2QRM - chain A; structure by X-ray diffraction, 1.90 A resolution.

== Chain A ==
Protein: Glycogen phosphorylase, muscle form
Source organism: Oryctolagus cuniculus
Notes: EC 2.4.1.1
UniProt: P00489 (PYGM_RABIT); residues 1-842 here correspond to UniProt positions 2-843 (UniProt number = residue number + 1)
Chain sequence (842 residues; row label = number of the first residue in the row):
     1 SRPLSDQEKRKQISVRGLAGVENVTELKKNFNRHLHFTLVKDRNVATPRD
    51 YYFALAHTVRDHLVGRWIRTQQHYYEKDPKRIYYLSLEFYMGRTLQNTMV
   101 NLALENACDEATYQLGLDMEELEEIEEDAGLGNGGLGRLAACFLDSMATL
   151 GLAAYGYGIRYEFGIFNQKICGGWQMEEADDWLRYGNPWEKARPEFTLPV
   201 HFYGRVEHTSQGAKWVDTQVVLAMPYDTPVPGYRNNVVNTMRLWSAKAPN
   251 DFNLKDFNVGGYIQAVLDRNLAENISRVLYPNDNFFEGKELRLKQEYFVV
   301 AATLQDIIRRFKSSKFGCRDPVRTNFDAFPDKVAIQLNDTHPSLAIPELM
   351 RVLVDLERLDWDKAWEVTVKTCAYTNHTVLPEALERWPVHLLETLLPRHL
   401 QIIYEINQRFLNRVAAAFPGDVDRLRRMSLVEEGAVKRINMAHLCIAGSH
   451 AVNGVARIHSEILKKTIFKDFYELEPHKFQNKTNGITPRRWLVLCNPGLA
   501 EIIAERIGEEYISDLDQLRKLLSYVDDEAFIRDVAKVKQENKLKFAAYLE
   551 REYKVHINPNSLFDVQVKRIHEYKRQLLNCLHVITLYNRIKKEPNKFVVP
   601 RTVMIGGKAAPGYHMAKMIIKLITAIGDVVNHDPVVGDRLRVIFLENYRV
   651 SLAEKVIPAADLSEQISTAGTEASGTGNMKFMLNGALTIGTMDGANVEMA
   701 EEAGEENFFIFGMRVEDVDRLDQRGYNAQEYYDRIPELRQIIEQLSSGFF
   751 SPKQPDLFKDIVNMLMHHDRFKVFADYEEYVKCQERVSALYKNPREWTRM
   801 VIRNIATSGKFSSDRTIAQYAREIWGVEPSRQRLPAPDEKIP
Not modelled in the structure: 1-11, 255-260, 315-323, 837-842
Modified / non-standard residues: K680 ((2S)-2-amino-6-[[3-hydroxy-2-methyl-5-(phosphonooxymethyl)pyridin-4-yl]methylideneamino]hexanoic acid; LLP)
Small-molecule neighbours: M09 ((3S,5R,7R,8S,9S,10R)-7-(hydroxymethyl)-3-(4-nitrophenyl)-1,6-dioxa-2-azaspiro[4.5]decane-8,9,10-triol): E88, N133, G135, L136, L139, N282, D283, N284, F285, R292, H341, H377, V455, N484, Y573, E672, A673, S674, G675, T676
Curated features (UniProtKB/Swiss-Prot):
  - binding site (AMP): D42, Y75, R309 to C318
  - site: C108 (Involved in the association of subunits), C142 (Involved in the association of subunits), Y155 (Can be labeled by an AMP analog)
  - modified residue: S1 (N-acetylserine), S14 (Phosphoserine), Y203 (Phosphotyrosine), Y226 (Phosphotyrosine), S429 (Phosphoserine), Y472 (Phosphotyrosine), S513 (Phosphoserine), K680 (N6-(pyridoxal phosphate)lysine), S746 (Phosphoserine), S747 (Phosphoserine)

== Overview ==
Ligands of chain A: compound M09. From UniProt: 12 AMP-binding residues.
Chain A is Glycogen phosphorylase, muscle form (Oryctolagus cuniculus); the structure, Glycogen Phosphorylase
b in complex with (1R)-3'-(4-nitrophenyl)-spiro[1,5-anhydro-D-glucitol-1,5'-isoxazoline], was determined by
X-ray diffraction (same publication as 2QRG, 2QRH, 2QRP and 2QRQ).
